Entry 6GBK (X-ray diffraction, 1.90 A resolution); this record covers chains A and B.

[Chain A (and B)]
Protein: Parathion hydrolase
Organism: Brevundimonas diminuta
Notes: EC 3.1.8.1; chain B of this document is another copy of the same molecule, construct and numbering; everything in this record applies to it too
UniProtKB: P0A434 (OPD_BREDI); numbering as in UniProt (aligned over 34-365)
Chain sequence (335 residues; row label = number of the first residue in the row):
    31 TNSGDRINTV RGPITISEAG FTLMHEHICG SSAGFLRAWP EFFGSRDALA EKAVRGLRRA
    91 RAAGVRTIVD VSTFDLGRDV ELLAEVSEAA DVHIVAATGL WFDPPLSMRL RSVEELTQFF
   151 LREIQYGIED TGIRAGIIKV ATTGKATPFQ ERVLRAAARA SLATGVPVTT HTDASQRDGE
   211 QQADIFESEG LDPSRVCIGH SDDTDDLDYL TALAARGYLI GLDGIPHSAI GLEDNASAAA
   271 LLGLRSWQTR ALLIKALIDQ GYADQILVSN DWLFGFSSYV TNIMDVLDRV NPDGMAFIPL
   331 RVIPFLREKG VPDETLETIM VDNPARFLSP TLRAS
Unresolved in the structure: 31-34, 362-365 (chain B: 31-34, 364-365)
Construct notes: expression tag (31-33); engineered mutation Met54 (Thr in P0A434), Asp77 (Lys in P0A434), Leu106 (Ile in P0A434), Glu111 (Ser in P0A434), Glu118 (Arg in P0A434), Arg182 (Leu in P0A434), Arg185 (Lys in P0A434), Asp203 (Ala in P0A434), Asp214 (Ala in P0A434), Asp222 (Ser in P0A434), Asp238 (Ser in P0A434), Gly254 (His in P0A434), Ala269 (Ser in P0A434), Leu274 (Ile in P0A434), Ala293 (Met in P0A434), Asp294 (Lys in P0A434), Leu317 (Met in P0A434), Asp343 (Gln in P0A434), Glu347 (Ala in P0A434), Thr348 (Gly in P0A434), Met350 (Thr in P0A434), Asp352 (Thr in P0A434)
UniProt features mapped onto this chain:
  - binding site (Zn(2+)): His55, His57, Lys169, His201, His230, Asp301
  - modified residue: Lys169 (N6-carboxylysine)
Covalently attached groups: formate (FMT) linked to Lys169
Metal / ion sites: Zn2+ site 1: His55, His57, Asp301 (together with formate); Zn2+ site 2: His201, His230 (together with formate)

[Chain A / chain B interface]
Contacting residue pairs - 70 pairs, chain A then chain B:
  Ser61(A) with Ser137(B)
  Ser62(A) with Pro135(B); Leu136(B); Ser137(B), hydrogen bond
  Ala63(A) with Ala63(B); Phe104(B)
  Gly64(A) with Phe104(B)
  Phe65(A) with Phe104(B); Ser137(B); Met138(B), hydrophobic
  Arg67(A) with Arg67(B); Glu159(B)
  Ala68(A) with Phe104(B), hydrophobic; Phe149(B); Arg152(B); Glu159(B)
  Trp69(A) with Met138(B), hydrophobic; Glu145(B); Phe149(B), hydrophobic
  Pro70(A) with Arg152(B)
  Glu71(A) with Arg152(B), salt bridge
  Phe72(A) with Arg141(B); Glu145(B)
  Phe104(A) with Ala63(B); Gly64(B); Phe65(B); Ala68(B), hydrophobic
  Trp131(A) with Leu136(B), hydrophobic
  Asp133(A) with Pro135(B); Leu136(B), hydrogen bond (side chain-backbone); Arg139(B), salt bridge
  Pro135(A) with Ser62(B); Asp133(B)
  Leu136(A) with Ser62(B); Trp131(B), hydrophobic; Asp133(B), hydrogen bond (backbone-side chain); Ser308(B)
  Ser137(A) with Ser61(B); Ser62(B), hydrogen bond; Phe65(B); Ser307(B), hydrogen bond; Ser308(B), hydrogen bond
  Arg139(A) with Asp133(B), salt bridge
  Leu140(A) with Ser308(B); Tyr309(B), hydrophobic
  Arg141(A) with Trp69(B); Phe72(B); Ser307(B), hydrogen bond (side chain-backbone); Tyr309(B), hydrogen bond (side chain-backbone); Val310(B); Thr311(B), hydrogen bond
  Glu145(A) with Trp69(B); Phe72(B); Thr311(B), hydrogen bond
  Phe149(A) with Ala68(B); Trp69(B), hydrophobic
  Arg152(A) with Ala68(B); Pro70(B); Glu71(B), salt bridge
  Glu159(A) with Arg67(B)
  Ser307(A) with Ser137(B), hydrogen bond; Arg141(B), hydrogen bond (backbone-side chain)
  Ser308(A) with Leu136(B); Ser137(B), hydrogen bond; Leu140(B)
  Tyr309(A) with Leu140(B), hydrophobic; Arg141(B), hydrogen bond (backbone-side chain)
  Val310(A) with Arg141(B)
  Thr311(A) with Arg141(B), hydrogen bond; Glu145(B), hydrogen bond
Interface residues without a listed pair, chain A (32 interface residues in all): Phe132, Met138, Leu146
Interface residues without a listed pair, chain B (33 interface residues in all): Leu146, Gln148, Asp160

[Summary]
The interface between chain A and chain B involves 32 residues on one side and 33 on the other, with 16
hydrogen bonds and 4 salt bridges. Polar contacts include Glu71(A)-Arg152(B), Asp133(A)-Arg139(B) and
Ser62(A)-Ser137(B). UniProt lists 6 Zn2+-binding residues on chain A.
Chain A and chain B are both Parathion hydrolase (Brevundimonas diminuta); the structure, Repertoires of
functionally diverse enzymes through computational design at epistatic active-site positions, was determined
by X-ray diffraction together with 6GBJ and 6GBL from the same study.
